Entry 8EUY (electron microscopy, 3.00 A resolution); this record covers chains 1 and f of the 40 polymer chains in the assembly.

== Chain 1 ==
Molecule: 3497-nt RNA strand
Organism: Schizosaccharomyces pombe
Sequence (3497 nucleotides; row label = number of the first residue in the row; note: 1 number in that range is skipped by the numbering (no residue carries it; nothing is unmodelled there)):
     1 AUUUGACCUC AAAUCAGGUA GGACUACGCG CUGAACUUAA GCAUAUCAAU AAGCGCAGGA
    61 AAAGAAAAUA ACCAUGAUUC CCUCAGUAAC GGCGAGUGAA GCGGGAAAAG CUCAAAUUUG
   121 AAAUCUGGCA ACAUUUCUUU UGUUGUCCGA GUUGUAAUUU CAAGAAGCUG CUUUGAGUGU
   181 AGACGAUCGG UCUAAGUUCC UUGGAACAGG ACGUCAGAGA GGGUGAGAAC CCCGUCUUUG
   241 GUCGAUUGGA UAUGCCAUAU AAAGCGCUUU CGAAGAGUCG AGUUGUUUGG GAAUGCAGCU
   301 CUAAAUGGGU GGUAAAUUUC AUCUAAAGCU AAAUAUUGGC GAGAGACCGA UAGCGAACAA
   361 GUAGAGUGAU CGAAAGAUGA AAAGAACUUU GAAAAGAGAG UUAAAUAGUA CGUGAAAUUG
   421 CUGAAAGGGA AGCAUUGGAA AUCAGUCUUA CCUGGGUGAG AUCAGUAGUC UCUUCGCGAG
   481 ACUAUGCACU CUGAACCUGU GGUAGGUCAG CAUCAGUUUU CGGGGGCGGA AAAAGAAUAA
   541 GGGAAGGUGG CUUUCCGGGU UCUGCCUGGG GAGUGUUUAU AG
  582A C
   583 CC
   586 UUGUUGUAAU ACGUCCACUG GGGACUGAGG ACUGCGGCUU CGUGCCAAGG AUGCUGACAU
   646 AAUGGUUUUC AAUGGCCCGU CUUGAAACAC GGACCAAGGA GUCUAGCAUC UAUGCGAGUG
   706 UUUGGGUGAU GAAAACCCAU CCGCGAAAUG AAAGUGAAUG CAGGUGGGAA CGCCCUUGUG
   766 GCGUGCACCA UCGACCGACC CGGAAGUUUG UCAAUGGAAG GGUUUGAGUA AGAGCAUAGC
   826 UGUUGGGACC CGAAAGAUGG UGAACUAUGC CUGAAUAGGG UGAAGCCAGA GGAAACUCUG
   886 GUGGAGGCUC GUAGAGAUUC UGACGUGCAA AUCGAUCUUC AAAUUUGGGU AUAGGGGCGA
   946 AAGACUAAUC GAACCAUCUA GUAGCUGGUU CCUGCCGAAG UUUCCCUCAG GAUAGCAGAA
  1006 ACUCAGAUCA GUUUUAUGAG GUAAAGCGAA UGAUUAGAGG UCUUGGGGAA GGAAUUUCCU
  1066 CAACCUAUUC UCAAACUUUA AAUAUGUAAG ACGCCCUUGU CGCUUAAUUG GACGUGGGCC
  1126 AUCGAAUGAG AGUUUCUAGU GGGCCAUUUU UGGUAAGCAG AACUGGCGAU GCGGGAUGAA
  1186 CCGAACGUGA GGUUAAGGUG CCGGAAUGUA CGCUCAUCAG ACACCAGAAA AGGUGUUAGU
  1246 UCAUCUAGAC AGCAGGACGG UGGCCAUGGA AGUCGGAAUC CGCUAAGGAG UGUGUAACAA
  1306 CUCACCUGCC GAAUGAACUA GCCCUGAAAA UGGAUGGCGC UUAAGCGUAC UACCCAUACC
  1366 UCACCGUCUG GGUUAGCUUU GAGAAGCUCA GACGAGUAGG CAGGCGUGGA GGUUUGUGAC
  1426 GAAGCCUUGG GCGUGAGCCU GGGUCGAACA GCCUCUAGUG CAGAUCUUGG UGGAAGUAGC
  1486 AAAUAUUCAA AUGAGAACUU UGAAGACUGA AGUGGGGAAA GGUUCCAUGU GAACAGCAGU
  1546 UGGACAUGGG UUAGUCGAUC CUAAGAGAUA GGGAAGCUCC GUAUGAAAGU UGCACGAUUU
  1606 UUCGUGCCUC CUAUCGAAAG GGAAUCCGGU UAAUAUUCCG GAACCAGAAG GUGGAAUCAA
  1666 CACGGCAACG UAAAUGAAGU UGGAGACGUC GGCGGGAGCC CUGGGAAGAG UUCUCUUUUC
  1726 UUUUUAACAA ACCAUUGAAC UACCCUGAAA UCGGUUUAUC CGGAGCUAGG GUAUGGUGUU
  1786 UGGAAGAGUU CAGCGCCUCA UGCUGAAUCC GGUGCGCUCU CGACGGCCCU UGAAAAUCCA
  1846 ACGGAAGAAU GGACCUUCGG GUCCUUGUUU UCACAUCUGG UCGUACUCAU AACCGCAGCA
  1906 GGUCUCCAAG GUGAACAGCC UCUAGUUGAU AGAACAAUGU AGAUAAGGGA AGUCGGCAAA
  1966 AUGGAUCCGU AACUUCGGGA UAAGGAUUGG CUCUAAGGGU UGGGUACGUU GGGCCUUGGA
  2026 ACCUGAACGG UUGCUGGACU GAGCGUGGAC CGAUGUCUUU UCUCGCCUUU CGGGGUGAGA
  2086 AGGGAUGUUG GACCUGCUUG GACCUUGGCG GCCGGGAAGU CCUUGGUCGG GCUUUUCUCC
  2146 UUCUCGGGGA UUAUGCUCUU ACUGGCGUAC GUUUAACAAC CAACUUAGAA CUGGUACGGA
  2206 CAAGGGGAAU CUGACUGUCU AAUUAAAACA UAGCAUUGCG AUGGCCAGAA AGUGGUGUUG
  2266 ACGCAAUGUG AUUUCUGCCC AGUGCUCUGA AUGUCAAAGU GAAGAAAUUC AACCAAGCGC
  2326 GGGUAAACGG CGGGAGUAAC UAUGACUCUC UUAAGGUAGC CAAAUGCCUC GUCAUCUAAC
  2386 UAGUGACGCG CAUGAAUGGA UUAACGAGAU UCCCACUGUC CCUAUCUACU AUCUAGCGAA
  2446 ACCACAGCCU GGGGAACGGG CCAGGCAAAA UCAGCGGGGA AAGAAGACCC UGUUGAGCUU
  2506 GACUCUAGUU UGACAUUGUG AAGAGACAUA GAGGGUGUAG GAUAAGUGGG AGUAUGUUUC
  2566 GGCAUACGCC GGUGAAAUAC CACUACCUUU AUCGUUUCUU UACUUAAUCA AUGAAGCGGA
  2626 AUUGGGAUUU AUUUCCCAUA UUCUAGCGUU AAAGUUUCUU CGCGAACUGA UCCGCGUUGA
  2686 UGACAUUGUC AGGUGGGGAG UUUGGCUGGG GCGGCACAUC UGUUAAAAGA UAACGCAGGU
  2746 GUCCUAAGGG GGACUCAUCG AGAACAGAAA UCUCGAGUAG AAUAAAAGGG UAAAAGUCCC
  2806 CUUGAUUUUG AUUUUCAGUG UGAAUACAAA CCAUGAAAGU GUGGCCUAUC GAUCCUUUGU
  2866 UCCCUCGAAA UUUGAGGACA GAGGUGCCAG AAAAGUUACC ACAGGGAUAA CUGGCUUGUG
  2926 GCAGCCAAGC GUUCAUAGCG ACGUUGCUUU UUGAUUCUUC GAUGUCGGCU CUUCCUAUCA
  2986 UACCGAAGCA GAAUUCGGUA AGCGUUGGAU UGUUCACCCA CUAAUAGGGA ACGUGAGCUG
  3046 GGUUUAGACC GUCGUGAGAC AGGUUAGUUU UACCCUACUG AUGAAGUGUC GUCGCAAUGG
  3106 UAAUUCAACU UAGUACGAGA GGAACCGUUG AUUCAGAUCA UUGGUAUUUG CGGCUGCCUG
  3166 ACAAGGCAAU GCCGCGGAGC UAUCAUCUGC UGGAUAACGG CUGAACGCCU CUAAGCCAGA
  3226 AUCCGUGCCA GAAAGCGACG AUUUUUUGGU CCGCAUGAUU UAUAUGUAUA AAAAUAGAGG
  3286 UAGGACUUGU UCCUACUCUC CUGUAUCGUA GAAGAUGGGC GAUGGUUGAU GAAACGGAAG
  3346 UGUUUUAUUG ACUUGUCCAU GAAAUUCCAU UGAAAUCUUG UGCGGAAUCG AAUCCAUUGC
  3406 AUACGACUUU AAUGUGGAAC GGGGUAUUGU AAGCAGUAGA GUAGCCUUGU UGUUACGAUC
  3466 UGCUGAGAUU AAGCCUUUGU UCCCAAGAUU UG
Not modelled in the structure: 1-2, 37-47, 92-93, 288-293, 315-318, 474-476, 552-572, 582A, 733-748, 775-815, 849-955, 991-994, 1026-1087, 1095-1129, 1228-1231, 1249-1318, 1332-1340, 1486-2436, 2471-3093, 3157-3178, 3247-3252, 3262-3268, 3290-3297, 3376-3384, 3435-3470, 3476-3479
Construct notes: conflict U3196 (C6346 in 157310483)

== Chain f ==
Protein: 60S ribosomal protein L33-B
Organism: Schizosaccharomyces pombe
UniProt: Q9USG6 (RL33B_SCHPO); residue numbers follow UniProt; this construct covers 1-108
Sequence (108 residues; row label = number of the first residue in the row):
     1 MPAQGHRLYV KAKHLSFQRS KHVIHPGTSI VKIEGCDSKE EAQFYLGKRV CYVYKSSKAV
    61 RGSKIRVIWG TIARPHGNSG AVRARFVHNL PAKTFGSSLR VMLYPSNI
Not modelled in the structure: 1-2

== How chain 1 and chain f interact ==
Pairs across the interface (94; chain 1 residue first):
  U436(1) - Pro26(f)  sugar contact
  U436(1) - Asn89(f)  hydrogen bond to the sugar
  G437(1) - His88(f)  phosphate contact
  G437(1) - Asn89(f)  hydrogen bond to the sugar
  G437(1) - Leu90(f)  sugar contact
  G437(1) - Pro91(f)  sugar contact
  G438(1) - Tyr54(f)  hydrogen bond to the phosphate
  G438(1) - His88(f)  salt bridge to the phosphate
  G438(1) - Pro91(f)  sugar contact
  A439(1) - Tyr54(f)  hydrogen bond to the phosphate
  A439(1) - Arg66(f)  salt bridge to the phosphate
  A440(1) - Ser56(f)  phosphate contact
  A440(1) - Ser57(f)  phosphate contact
  A440(1) - Lys58(f)  hydrogen bond to the phosphate
  A440(1) - Arg66(f)  salt bridge to the phosphate
  A441(1) - Lys58(f)  phosphate contact
  A509(1) - Arg49(f)  phosphate contact
  G510(1) - Arg49(f)  phosphate contact
  C511(1) - Pro105(f)  phosphate contact
  U520(1) - Gln43(f)  sugar contact
  G607(1) - Gln43(f)  hydrogen bond to the base
  G607(1) - Asn107(f)  sugar contact
  G608(1) - Leu46(f)  sugar contact
  G608(1) - Gly47(f)  phosphate contact
  G608(1) - Ile72(f)  sugar contact
  G608(1) - Ala73(f)  hydrogen bond to the sugar
  A609(1) - Gly47(f)  phosphate contact
  A609(1) - Thr71(f)  phosphate contact
  A609(1) - Ala73(f)  sugar contact
  A609(1) - Arg85(f)  hydrogen bond to the sugar
  C610(1) - Arg85(f)  sugar contact
  A647(1) - Arg61(f)  salt bridge to the phosphate
  U648(1) - Arg61(f)  salt bridge to the phosphate
  G649(1) - His88(f)  salt bridge to the phosphate
  A656(1) - Ala92(f)  hydrogen bond to the sugar
  A656(1) - Lys93(f)  hydrogen bond to the sugar
  A657(1) - Ile24(f)  base contact
  A657(1) - Ala92(f)  sugar contact
  A657(1) - Phe95(f)  sugar contact
  U658(1) - Arg19(f)  sugar contact
  U658(1) - His22(f)  hydrogen bond to the sugar
  U658(1) - Ile24(f)  sugar contact
  G659(1) - His22(f)  salt bridge to the phosphate
  G1179(1) - Lys21(f)  phosphate contact
  G1179(1) - His22(f)  phosphate contact
  G1180(1) - Lys21(f)  salt bridge to the phosphate
  U1182(1) - His22(f)  salt bridge to the phosphate
  G1196(1) - Arg85(f)  salt bridge to the phosphate
  G1197(1) - Arg74(f)  salt bridge to the phosphate
  U1198(1) - Arg74(f)  salt bridge to the phosphate
  G1208(1) - Arg19(f)  sugar contact
  G1208(1) - Lys21(f)  base contact
  G1209(1) - Ser16(f)  sugar contact
  G1209(1) - Arg19(f)  sugar contact
  G1209(1) - Ser20(f)  base contact
  G1209(1) - Lys21(f)  hydrogen bond to the base
  G1209(1) - His76(f)  hydrogen bond to the sugar
  A1210(1) - His76(f)  sugar contact
  A1210(1) - Gly77(f)  phosphate contact
  A1210(1) - Asn78(f)  phosphate contact
  A1211(1) - Gly77(f)  phosphate contact
  A1211(1) - Asn78(f)  hydrogen bond to the phosphate
  A1211(1) - Ser79(f)  hydrogen bond to the phosphate
  A1357(1) - Lys39(f)  hydrogen bond to the phosphate
  A1357(1) - Asn78(f)  hydrogen bond to the sugar
  C1358(1) - Lys39(f)  salt bridge to the phosphate
  C1358(1) - Gly77(f)  hydrogen bond to the phosphate
  C1358(1) - Asn78(f)  hydrogen bond to the sugar
  C1359(1) - His76(f)  salt bridge to the phosphate
  C1359(1) - Gly77(f)  hydrogen bond to the phosphate
  C1359(1) - Arg83(f)  salt bridge to the phosphate
  C1360(1) - Gln18(f)  hydrogen bond to the phosphate
  C1360(1) - Arg19(f)  sugar contact
  C1360(1) - Ser20(f)  phosphate contact
  C1360(1) - His76(f)  phosphate contact
  C1360(1) - Arg83(f)  salt bridge to the phosphate
  A1361(1) - Ser20(f)  phosphate contact
  A1361(1) - His25(f)  salt bridge to the phosphate
  U3270(1) - Arg7(f)  sugar contact
  U3270(1) - Tyr9(f)  hydrogen bond to the sugar
  U3270(1) - Lys11(f)  phosphate contact
  U3270(1) - Arg100(f)  base contact
  G3271(1) - Ala3(f)  sugar contact
  G3271(1) - Gln4(f)  base contact
  G3271(1) - His6(f)  phosphate contact
  G3271(1) - Arg7(f)  salt bridge to the phosphate
  G3313(1) - Gln4(f)  hydrogen bond to the base
  U3314(1) - Gln4(f)  hydrogen bond to the sugar
  A3318(1) - His6(f)  hydrogen bond to the base
  G3319(1) - Gly5(f)  base contact
  G3319(1) - His6(f)  base contact
  A3374(1) - Trp69(f)  phosphate contact
  U3375(1) - Val67(f)  sugar contact
  U3375(1) - Trp69(f)  hydrogen bond to the phosphate
Also at the interface, not in a pair above, chain 1 (48 interface residues in all): G606, G1178, U3272, C3373
Also at the interface, not in a pair above, chain f (54 interface residues in all): Val23, Ile30, Ile68, Pro75, Tyr104

== Overview ==
The interface between chain 1 and chain f involves 48 residues on one side and 54 on the other, with 26
hydrogen bonds and 18 salt bridges. Among the polar pairs are G607(1)-Gln43(f), G1209(1)-Lys21(f) and
G3313(1)-Gln4(f).
Chain 1 is a 3497-nt RNA strand and chain f is 60S ribosomal protein L33-B, both from Schizosaccharomyces
pombe; the structure, Ytm1 associated nascent 60S ribosome (-fkbp39) State 1A, was determined by electron
microscopy together with 8ESQ, 8ESR, 8ETC, 8ETG, 8ETH, 8ETI and 3 further entries from the same study.
